3CQZ - chains A and K of the 11 polymer chains in the assembly; structure by X-ray diffraction, 2.80 A resolution.

== Chain A ==
Molecule: DNA-directed RNA polymerase II subunit RPB1
Source organism: Saccharomyces cerevisiae
Notes: EC 2.7.7.6
UniProtKB: P04050 (RPB1_YEAST); residues 1-1733 here = UniProt positions 1-1733
Chain sequence (1733 residues; numbered 1 to 1733; the number before each row is that of its first residue):
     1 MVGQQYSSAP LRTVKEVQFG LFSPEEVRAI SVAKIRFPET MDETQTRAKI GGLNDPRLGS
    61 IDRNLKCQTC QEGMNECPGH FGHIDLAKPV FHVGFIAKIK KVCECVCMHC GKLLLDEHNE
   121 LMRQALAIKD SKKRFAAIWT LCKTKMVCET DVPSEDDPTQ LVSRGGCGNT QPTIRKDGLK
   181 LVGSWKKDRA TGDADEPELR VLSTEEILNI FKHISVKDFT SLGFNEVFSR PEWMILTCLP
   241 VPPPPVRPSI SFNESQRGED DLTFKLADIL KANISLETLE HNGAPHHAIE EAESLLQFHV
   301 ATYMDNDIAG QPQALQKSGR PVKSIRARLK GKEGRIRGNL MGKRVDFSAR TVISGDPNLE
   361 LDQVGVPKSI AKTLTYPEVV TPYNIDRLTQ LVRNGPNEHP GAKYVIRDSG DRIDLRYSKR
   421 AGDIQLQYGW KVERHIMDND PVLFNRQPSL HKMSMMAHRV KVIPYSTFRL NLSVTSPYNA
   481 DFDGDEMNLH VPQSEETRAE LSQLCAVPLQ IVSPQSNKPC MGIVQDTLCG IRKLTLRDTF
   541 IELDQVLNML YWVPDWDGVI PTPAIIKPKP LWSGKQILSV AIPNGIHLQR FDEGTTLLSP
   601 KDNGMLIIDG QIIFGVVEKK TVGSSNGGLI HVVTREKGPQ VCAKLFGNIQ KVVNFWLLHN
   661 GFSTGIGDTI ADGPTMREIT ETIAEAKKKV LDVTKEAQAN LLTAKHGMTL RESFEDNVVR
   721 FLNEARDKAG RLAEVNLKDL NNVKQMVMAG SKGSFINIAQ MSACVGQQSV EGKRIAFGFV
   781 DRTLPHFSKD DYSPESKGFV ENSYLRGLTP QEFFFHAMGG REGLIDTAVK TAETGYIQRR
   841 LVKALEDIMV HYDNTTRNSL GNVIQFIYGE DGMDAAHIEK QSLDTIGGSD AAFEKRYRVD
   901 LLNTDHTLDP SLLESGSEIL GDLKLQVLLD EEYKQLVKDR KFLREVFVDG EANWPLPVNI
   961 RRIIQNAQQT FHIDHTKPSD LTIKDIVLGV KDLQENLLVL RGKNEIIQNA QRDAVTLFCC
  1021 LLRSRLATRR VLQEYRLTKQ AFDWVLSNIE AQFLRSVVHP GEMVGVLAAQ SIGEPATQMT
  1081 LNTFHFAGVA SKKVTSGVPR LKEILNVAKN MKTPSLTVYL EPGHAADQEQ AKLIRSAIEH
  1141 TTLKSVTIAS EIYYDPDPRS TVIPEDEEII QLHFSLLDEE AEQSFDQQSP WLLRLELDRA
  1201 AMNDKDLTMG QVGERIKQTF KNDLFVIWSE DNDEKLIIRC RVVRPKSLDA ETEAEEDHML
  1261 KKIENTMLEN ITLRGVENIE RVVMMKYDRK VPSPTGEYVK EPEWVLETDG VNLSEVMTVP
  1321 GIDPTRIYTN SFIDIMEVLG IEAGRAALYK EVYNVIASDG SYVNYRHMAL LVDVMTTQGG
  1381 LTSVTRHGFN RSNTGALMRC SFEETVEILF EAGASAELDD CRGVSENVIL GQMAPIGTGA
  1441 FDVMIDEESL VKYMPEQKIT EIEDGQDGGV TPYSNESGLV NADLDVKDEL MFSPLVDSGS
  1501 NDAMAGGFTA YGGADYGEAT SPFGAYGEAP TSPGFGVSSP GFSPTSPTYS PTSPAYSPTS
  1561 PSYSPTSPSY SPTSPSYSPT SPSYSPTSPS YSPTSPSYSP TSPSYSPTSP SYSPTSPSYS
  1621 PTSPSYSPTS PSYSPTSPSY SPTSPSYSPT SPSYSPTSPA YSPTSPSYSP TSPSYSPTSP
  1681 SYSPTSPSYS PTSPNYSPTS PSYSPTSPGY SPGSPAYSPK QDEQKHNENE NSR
Disordered / not traced: 1-5, 41-47, 188-195, 249-262, 305-345, 1179-1186, 1244-1252, 1389-1397, 1451-1733
Metal / ion sites: Zn2+ site 1: C67, C70, C77, H80; Zn2+ site 2: C107, C110, C148, C167
Swiss-Prot annotation at these positions:
  - region: P248 to D260 (Lid loop), N306 to K323 (Rudder loop), P810 to E822 (Bridging helix)
  - binding site (Zn(2+)): C67, C70, C77, H80, C107, C110, C148, C167
  - binding site (Mg(2+)): D481, D483, D485
  - modified residue: T1471 (Phosphothreonine)
  - cross-link (Glycyl lysine isopeptide (Lys-Gly)): K695 (interchain with G-Cter in ubiquitin), K1246 (interchain with G-Cter in ubiquitin), K1350 (interchain with G-Cter in ubiquitin)
  - natural variant: S1653 to P1659 (deletion: In strain: A364A)
  - mutagenesis: K1246 (K1246R: Impairs ubiquitination during transcription stress)
From the paper describing this entry:
  - binding site for Alpha-amanitin: H1085
  - mutagenesis - H1085A, H1085F: abolished growth
  - mutagenesis - H1085Y: decreased growth
  - mutagenesis - H1085Y, F1086S: decreased catalytic activity on NTP
  - mutagenesis - F1084I, E1103G: increased catalytic activity on inappropriate substrates

== Chain K ==
Molecule: DNA-directed RNA polymerase II subunit RPB11
Source organism: Saccharomyces cerevisiae
UniProtKB: P38902 (RPB11_YEAST); residue numbers follow UniProt; this construct covers 1-120
Chain sequence (120 residues; each row starts with the number of its first residue):
     1 MNAPDRFELF LLGEGESKLK IDPDTKAPNA VVITFEKEDH TLGNLIRAEL LNDRKVLFAA
    61 YKVEHPFFAR FKLRIQTTEG YDPKDALKNA CNSIINKLGA LKTNFETEWN LQTLAADDAF
Disordered / not traced: 1, 115-120
Swiss-Prot annotation at these positions:
  - mutagenesis: E108 (E108G/V: Transcript termination readthrough; E108K: Transcript termination readthrough. Lethal), L111 (L111P: Transcript termination readthrough), L114 (L114P: Transcript termination readthrough)

== How chain A and chain K interact ==
Residue-residue contacts (39):
  D356(A) - H65(K)  salt bridge
  N358(A) - E64(K)
  N358(A) - H65(K)
  N358(A) - P66(K)
  P367(A) - N2(K)
  K368(A) - N2(K)
  S369(A) - N2(K)  hydrogen bond
  P464(A) - N2(K)
  P464(A) - F67(K)  hydrophobic
  Y465(A) - N2(K)  hydrogen bond (backbone-side chain)
  Y465(A) - A3(K)  hydrophobic
  Y465(A) - P4(K)
  Y465(A) - F67(K)  hydrophobic
  S466(A) - N2(K)
  R469(A) - F67(K)
  D544(A) - R47(K)  salt bridge
  D544(A) - L51(K)
  L547(A) - L51(K)  hydrophobic
  L547(A) - F58(K)
  L547(A) - A59(K)
  L547(A) - A60(K)
  N548(A) - R47(K)
  N548(A) - A60(K)
  N548(A) - Y61(K)  hydrogen bond (side chain-backbone)
  Y551(A) - V32(K)
  Y551(A) - F58(K)  hydrophobic
  Y551(A) - A60(K)  hydrophobic
  Y551(A) - K62(K)  hydrogen bond (backbone-side chain)
  Y551(A) - K72(K)
  Y551(A) - R74(K)
  W552(A) - K62(K)
  W552(A) - V63(K)
  W552(A) - E64(K)
  W556(A) - K26(K)
  W556(A) - F58(K)  hydrophobic
  W556(A) - R74(K)
  D557(A) - K26(K)
  I560(A) - L57(K)
  I560(A) - F58(K)  hydrophobic
Interface residues without a listed pair, chain A (20 interface residues in all): I463, D555, G558
Interface residues without a listed pair, chain K (21 interface residues in all): F68

== Overview ==
The interface between chain A and chain K involves 20 residues on one side and 21 on the other, with 4
hydrogen bonds and 2 salt bridges. Among the polar pairs are D356(A)-H65(K), D544(A)-R47(K) and S369(A)-N2(K).
The paper reports a binding site for Alpha-amanitin at H1085(A); H1085A and H1085F of chain A abolish growth;
6 substitutions were tested in all.
Here chain A is DNA-directed RNA polymerase II subunit RPB1 and chain K is DNA-directed RNA polymerase II
subunit RPB11, both from Saccharomyces cerevisiae. Entry 3CQZ (Crystal structure of 10 subunit RNA polymerase
II in complex with the inhibitor alpha-amanitin) was determined by X-ray diffraction.
